5AMA - chain D; structure by X-ray diffraction, 1.80 A resolution.

== Chain D ==
Protein: Angiotensin-converting enzyme
Source organism: Homo sapiens
Notes: EC 3.4.15.1; fragment: n domain
UniProtKB: P12821 (ACE_HUMAN); residues 1-629 here correspond to UniProt positions 30-658 (UniProt number = residue number + 29)
Chain sequence (629 residues; numbered 1 to 629; the number before each row is that of its first residue):
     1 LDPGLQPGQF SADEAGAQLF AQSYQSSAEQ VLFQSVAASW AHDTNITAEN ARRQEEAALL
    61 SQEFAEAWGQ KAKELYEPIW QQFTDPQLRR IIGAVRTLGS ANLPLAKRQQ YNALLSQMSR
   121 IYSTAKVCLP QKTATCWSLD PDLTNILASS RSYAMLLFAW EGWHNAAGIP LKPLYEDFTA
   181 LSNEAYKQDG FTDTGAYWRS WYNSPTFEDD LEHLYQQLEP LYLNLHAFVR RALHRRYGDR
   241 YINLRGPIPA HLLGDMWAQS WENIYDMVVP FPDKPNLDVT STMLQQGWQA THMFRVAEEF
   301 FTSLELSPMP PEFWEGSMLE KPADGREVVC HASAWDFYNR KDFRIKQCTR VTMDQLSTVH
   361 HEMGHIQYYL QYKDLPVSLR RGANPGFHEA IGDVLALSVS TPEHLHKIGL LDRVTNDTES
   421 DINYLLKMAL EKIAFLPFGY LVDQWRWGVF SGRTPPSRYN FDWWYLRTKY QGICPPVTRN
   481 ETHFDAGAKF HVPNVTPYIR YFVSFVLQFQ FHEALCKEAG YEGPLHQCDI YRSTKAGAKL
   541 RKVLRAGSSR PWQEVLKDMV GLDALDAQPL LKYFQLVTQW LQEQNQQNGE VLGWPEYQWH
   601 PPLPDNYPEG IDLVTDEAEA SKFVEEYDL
Not modelled in the structure: 130-134, 613-629
Sequence notes: engineered mutation Gln-9 (Asn38 in P12821), Gln-25 (Asn54 in P12821), Gln-82 (Asn111 in P12821), Gln-117 (Asn146 in P12821), Gln-131 (Asn160 in P12821), Gln-289 (Asn318 in P12821), Arg-545 (Gln574 in P12821), Leu-576 (Pro605 in P12821), Leu-629 (Arg658 in P12821)
Disulfides: Cys-128/Cys-136, Cys-330/Cys-348, Cys-516/Cys-528
Glycans and other covalent adducts: glycan linked to Asn-45, Asn-416, Asn-480
Ion coordination: Zn2+: His-361, His-365, Glu-389
Residues lining bound ligands: aspartic acid / serine: Gln-259, His-331, Ala-332, Thr-358, His-361, Glu-362, Phe-435, Lys-489, His-491, Tyr-498, Tyr-501
UniProt features mapped onto this chain:
  - active site: Glu-362 (Proton acceptor 1), His-491 (Proton donor 1)
  - binding site (chloride): Tyr-202, Arg-500
  - binding site (Zn(2+)): His-361, His-365, Glu-389
  - site: Asn-494 (Not glycosylated)
  - glycosylation (N-linked (GlcNAc...) asparagine): Asn-45, Asn-416, Asn-480
From the paper describing this entry:
  - binding site for aspartic acid: Thr-358
  - binding site for serine: Gln-259
  - specificity-determining residues: Thr-358 (proposed by the authors, not directly observed)

== In short ==
Chain D binds aspartic acid / serine. Covalently linked N-acetylglucosamine: at Asn-45. Curated annotation
(UniProt) lists active-site residues Glu-362 and His-491, chloride-binding residues Tyr-202 and Arg-500 and 3
Zn2+-binding residues. From the paper: a binding site for aspartic acid at Thr-358; a binding site for serine
at Gln-259.
Chain D is Angiotensin-converting enzyme (Homo sapiens); the structure, Crystal structure of the Angiotensin-1
converting enzyme N-domain in complex with amyloid-beta 1-16, was determined by X-ray diffraction, deposited
together with 5AM8, 5AM9, 5AMB and 5AMC.
